PDB entry 6QU3 | X-ray diffraction, 2.35 A resolution | chains A and B of the 4 polymer chains in the assembly

== Chain A (and B) ==
Protein: ATP-dependent 6-phosphofructokinase
Organism: Trypanosoma brucei brucei
Notes: EC 2.7.1.11; chain B of this document is another copy of the same molecule, construct and numbering; everything in this record applies to it too
UniProtKB: O15648 (PFKA_TRYBB); numbering as in UniProt (aligned over 1-487)
Amino-acid sequence (507 residues; each row starts with the number of its first residue; numbers below 1 keep their minus sign (Met-19 is residue -19)):
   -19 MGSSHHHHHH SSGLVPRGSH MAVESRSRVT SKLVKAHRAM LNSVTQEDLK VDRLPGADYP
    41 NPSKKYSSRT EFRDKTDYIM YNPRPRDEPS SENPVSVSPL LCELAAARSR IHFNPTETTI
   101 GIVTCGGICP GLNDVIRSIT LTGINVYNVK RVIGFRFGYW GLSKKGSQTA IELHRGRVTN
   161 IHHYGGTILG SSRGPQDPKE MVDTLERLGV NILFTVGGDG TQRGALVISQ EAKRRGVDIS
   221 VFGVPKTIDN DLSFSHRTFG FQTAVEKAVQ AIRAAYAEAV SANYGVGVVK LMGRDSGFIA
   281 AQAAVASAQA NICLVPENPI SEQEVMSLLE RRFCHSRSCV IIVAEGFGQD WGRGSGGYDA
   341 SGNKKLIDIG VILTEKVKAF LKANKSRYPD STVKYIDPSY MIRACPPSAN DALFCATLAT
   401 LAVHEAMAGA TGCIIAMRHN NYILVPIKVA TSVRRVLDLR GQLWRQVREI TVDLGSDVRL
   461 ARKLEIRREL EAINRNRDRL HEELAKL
Unresolved in the structure: -19 to 18, 334-337, 487 (chain B: -19 to 20, 46-51, 334-346, 486-487)
Sequence notes: initiating methionine (-19); expression tag (-18 to 0)
Swiss-Prot annotation at these positions:
  - motif: Ala485 to Leu487 (Peroxisomal targeting signal)
  - active site: Asp229 (Proton acceptor)
  - binding site (ATP): Gly107, Arg173, Gly174, Gly198 to Thr201, Lys226, Ser341 to Asn343
  - binding site (Mg(2+)): Asp199
  - binding site (substrate): Thr227 to Asp229, Met272 to Arg274, Glu325, Tyr380 to Arg383
  - site: Gly200 (Important for substrate specificity)
Small-molecule neighbours:
  - JJ5 (1-[(3,4-dichlorophenyl)methyl]-7H-pyrrolo[3,2-c]pyridin-4-one): Gly197, Gly198, Asp199, Gln202, Arg203, Pro225, Lys226, Thr227, Asp231, Leu232, Arg274, Asp275, Ala430, Thr431, Val433, Arg434
  - phosphoserine (SEP): Tyr61, His236, Phe278, Arg418, Arg435, Val436, Asp438
Reported in the primary citation:
  - binding site for JJ5: Gly197
  - catalytic residues: Asp229, Asp231 (citing earlier work)

== How chain A and chain B interact ==
Residue-residue contacts (107; chain A residue first):
  Gln26(A) with Pro69(B)
  Ser43(A) with Arg445(B), hydrogen bond (backbone-side chain)
  Lys44(A) with Arg445(B)
  Ser48(A) with Arg440(B), hydrogen bond (backbone-side chain)
  Thr50(A) with Arg440(B)
  Arg53(A) with Glu68(B), salt bridge
  Tyr58(A) with Pro65(B); Pro69(B)
  Ile59(A) with Pro63(B)
  Met60(A) with Met60(B), hydrophobic; Pro63(B), hydrogen bond (backbone-backbone); Arg64(B); Pro74(B); Val75(B); Ser76(B)
  Pro63(A) with Ile59(B); Met60(B), hydrogen bond (backbone-backbone); Pro63(B), hydrophobic
  Arg64(A) with Met60(B); Leu84(B)
  Pro65(A) with Tyr58(B); Met60(B), hydrophobic; Leu81(B), hydrophobic
  Arg66(A) with Asn73(B)
  Glu68(A) with Tyr58(B)
  Pro69(A) with Gln26(B); Tyr58(B); Leu81(B), hydrophobic
  Asn73(A) with Val75(B); Ser76(B), hydrogen bond (side chain-backbone); Val77(B); Ser78(B); Pro79(B)
  Pro74(A) with Met60(B); Val75(B); Ser76(B), hydrogen bond (backbone-backbone); Ser78(B); Pro79(B); Leu81(B), hydrophobic
  Val75(A) with Met60(B); Asn73(B); Pro74(B)
  Ser76(A) with Met60(B); Asn73(B), hydrogen bond (backbone-side chain); Pro74(B), hydrogen bond (backbone-backbone)
  Val77(A) with Asn73(B), hydrogen bond (backbone-side chain)
  Ser78(A) with Asn73(B); Pro74(B)
  Pro79(A) with Asn73(B); Pro74(B)
  Leu81(A) with Pro65(B), hydrophobic; Pro69(B), hydrophobic; Pro74(B), hydrophobic
  Leu84(A) with Arg64(B)
  Arg117(A) with Ala288(B)
  Ile124(A) with Arg468(B)
  Val126(A) with Glu449(B)
  Asn128(A) with Arg468(B), hydrogen bond
  Val129(A) with Arg468(B), hydrogen bond (backbone-side chain)
  Lys130(A) with Arg468(B)
  Glu152(A) with Arg475(B)
  His154(A) with Ala472(B)
  Arg155(A) with Glu465(B); Arg468(B)
  His236(A) with Asn420(B)
  Gln242(A) with Gln242(B); Asn390(B), hydrogen bond (backbone-side chain)
  Glu246(A) with Ser388(B); Ala389(B), hydrogen bond (side chain-backbone); Asn390(B), hydrogen bond
  Val249(A) with Ala389(B), hydrophobic
  Gln282(A) with Leu393(B)
  Val285(A) with Leu393(B), hydrophobic
  Ala286(A) with Ala389(B)
  Ala288(A) with Arg117(B)
  Ser388(A) with Glu246(B)
  Ala389(A) with Glu246(B), hydrogen bond (backbone-side chain); Val249(B), hydrophobic; Ala286(B)
  Asn390(A) with Gln242(B), hydrogen bond (side chain-backbone); Glu246(B), hydrogen bond (backbone-side chain)
  Leu393(A) with Gln282(B); Val285(B), hydrophobic
  Ala396(A) with Gln446(B)
  Thr397(A) with Gln446(B), hydrogen bond
  Thr400(A) with Gln442(B); Gln446(B)
  Leu401(A) with Gln442(B)
  His419(A) with His419(B), hydrogen bond (backbone-side chain)
  Asn420(A) with His236(B)
  Arg440(A) with Lys45(B)
  Gln442(A) with Thr400(B); Leu401(B)
  Arg445(A) with Ser43(B); Lys44(B), hydrogen bond (side chain-backbone); Phe52(B)
  Gln446(A) with Ala396(B); Thr397(B), hydrogen bond
  Glu449(A) with Thr400(B)
  Glu465(A) with Arg155(B)
  Arg468(A) with Ile124(B); Asn128(B), hydrogen bond; Val129(B), hydrogen bond (side chain-backbone); Lys130(B), hydrogen bond (side chain-backbone)
  Ala472(A) with His154(B)
  Arg475(A) with Arg131(B); Glu152(B), salt bridge
Other interface residues (no listed pair), chain A (70 interface residues in all): Asp57, Asp67, Leu80, Ala87, Val245, Ser287, Ala392, His404, Asn421, Leu443
Other interface residues (no listed pair), chain B (71 interface residues in all): Arg53, Thr56, Asp57, Arg66, Glu72, Ala87, Val126, His162, Val245, Ala392, His404, Asn421, Leu443

== Overview ==
70 residues of chain A and 71 residues of chain B are in contact, with 24 hydrogen bonds and 2 salt bridges.
Polar contacts include Arg53(A)-Glu68(B), Arg475(A)-Glu152(B) and Ser43(A)-Arg445(B). Bound to chain A:
compound JJ5 and phosphoserine. The paper reports catalytic residues Asp229(A) and Asp231(A); a binding site
for JJ5 at Gly197(A).
Chain A and chain B are both ATP-dependent 6-phosphofructokinase (Trypanosoma brucei brucei); the structure,
Crystal Structure of Phosphofructokinase from Trypanosoma brucei in complex with an allosteric inhibitor
ctcb360, was determined by X-ray diffraction (same publication as 6QU4 and 6QU5).
